PDB entry 7COA | X-ray diffraction, 1.70 A resolution | chains A and T of the 4 polymer chains in the assembly

== Chain A ==
Protein: DNA-directed DNA/RNA polymerase mu
Source organism: Homo sapiens
Notes: EC 2.7.7.7
Reference sequence: Q9NP87 (DPOLM_HUMAN); residue numbers follow UniProt; this construct covers 1-397, 410-494
Sequence (482 residues; numbered 1 to 494; 12 numbers in that range are skipped by the numbering (no residue carries them; nothing is unmodelled there); the number before each row is that of its first residue):
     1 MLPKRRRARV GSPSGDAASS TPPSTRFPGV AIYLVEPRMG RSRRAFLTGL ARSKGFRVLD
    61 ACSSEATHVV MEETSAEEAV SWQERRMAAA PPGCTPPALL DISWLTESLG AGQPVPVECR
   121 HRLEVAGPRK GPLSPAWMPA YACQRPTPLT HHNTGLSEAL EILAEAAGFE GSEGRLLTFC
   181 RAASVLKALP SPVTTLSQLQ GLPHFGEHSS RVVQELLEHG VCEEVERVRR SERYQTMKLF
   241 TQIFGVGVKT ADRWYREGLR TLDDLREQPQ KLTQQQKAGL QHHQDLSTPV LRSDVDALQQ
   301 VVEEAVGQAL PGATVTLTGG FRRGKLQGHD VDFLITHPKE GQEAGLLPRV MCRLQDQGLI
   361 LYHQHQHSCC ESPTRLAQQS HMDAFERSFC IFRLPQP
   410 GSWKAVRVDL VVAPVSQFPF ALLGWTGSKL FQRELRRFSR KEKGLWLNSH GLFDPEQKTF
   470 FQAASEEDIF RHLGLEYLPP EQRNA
Unresolved in the structure: 1-137, 367-383
Sequence notes: engineered mutation Gly410 (Pro in Q9NP87)
Swiss-Prot annotation at these positions:
  - region: Arg323 to Asp332 (Involved in ssDNA binding)
  - binding site (Mg(2+)): Asp330, Asp332, Asp418
  - site: Gly433 (Responsible for the low discrimination between dNTP and rNTP)
  - modified residue: Ser12 (Phosphoserine)
Ion coordination: K+: Thr241, Ile243, Val246 (shared with 1 residue of chain P); Mn2+ site 1: Asp330, Asp332, Asp418 (together with XG4) (shared with 1 residue of chain P); Mn2+ site 2: Asp330, Asp332 (together with XG4)
Residues lining bound ligands: XG4 (2'-deoxy-5'-O-[(R)-hydroxy{[(R)-hydroxy(phosphonooxy)phosphoryl]amino}phosphoryl]guanosine): Gly319, Gly320, Arg323, Lys325, Gln327, Gly328, His329, Asp330, Asp332, Asp418, Gly433, Trp434, Thr435, Gly436, Ser437, Lys438, Gln441, Arg445
Reported in the primary citation:
  - conformationally variable residues (side-chain flip): Gln441
  - mutagenesis - K438A: decreased catalytic activity on dATP
  - mutagenesis - K438A: decreased catalytic activity on dGTP
  - specificity-determining residues: Gln441 (proposed by the authors, not directly observed)

== Chain T ==
Molecule: 9-nt DNA strand
Sequence (9 nucleotides; row label = number of the first residue in the row):
     1 CGGCTTACG

== Chain A / chain T interface ==
Residue-residue contacts (24; chain A residue first):
  Gly174(A) with DC4(T), base contact
  Leu177(A) with DC4(T), phosphate contact; DT5(T), phosphate contact
  Gln364(A) with DG9(T), phosphate contact
  His365(A) with DG9(T), hydrogen bond to the phosphate
  Phe385(A) with DG9(T), phosphate contact
  Glu386(A) with DC8(T), sugar contact; DG9(T), hydrogen bond to the phosphate
  Arg387(A) with DA7(T), hydrogen bond to the base; DC8(T), hydrogen bond to the sugar; DG9(T), hydrogen bond to the phosphate
  Lys438(A) with DT5(T), base contact
  Arg442(A) with DT5(T), salt bridge to the phosphate
  Arg445(A) with DT5(T), hydrogen bond to the base; DT6(T), hydrogen bond to the sugar
  Arg446(A) with DT5(T), sugar contact
  Arg449(A) with DT6(T), salt bridge to the phosphate
  Lys450(A) with DG3(T), hydrogen bond to the phosphate; DC4(T), salt bridge to the phosphate
  Leu456(A) with DT6(T), sugar contact
  Asn457(A) with DT6(T), phosphate contact; DA7(T), hydrogen bond to the phosphate
  His459(A) with DA7(T), hydrogen bond to the phosphate; DC8(T), salt bridge to the phosphate
Interface residues without a listed pair, chain A (18 interface residues in all): Arg181, Phe389

== Overview ==
The interface between chain A and chain T involves 18 residues on one side and 7 on the other, with 10
hydrogen bonds and 4 salt bridges. Polar contacts include Arg387(A)-DA7(T), Arg445(A)-DT5(T) and
Arg387(A)-DC8(T). Chain A binds compound XG4. From the paper: K438A of chain A reduces catalytic activity on
dATP; the specificity determinant Gln441(A).
Chain A is DNA-directed DNA/RNA polymerase mu (Homo sapiens) and chain T is a 9-nt DNA strand; the structure,
Ternary complex of DNA polymerase Mu with 1-nt gapped DNA (T:dGMPNPP) and Mn, was determined by X-ray
diffraction (same publication as 7CO6, 7CO8, 7CO9, 7COB, 7COC and 7COD).
